1O0M - chain A; structure by X-ray diffraction, 1.50 A resolution.

[Chain A]
Name: Ribonuclease pancreatic
Source organism: Bos taurus
Notes: EC 3.1.27.5
UniProt: P61823 (RNAS1_BOVIN); residues 1-124 here correspond to UniProt positions 27-150 (UniProt number = residue number + 26)
Amino-acid sequence (124 residues; each row starts with the number of its first residue):
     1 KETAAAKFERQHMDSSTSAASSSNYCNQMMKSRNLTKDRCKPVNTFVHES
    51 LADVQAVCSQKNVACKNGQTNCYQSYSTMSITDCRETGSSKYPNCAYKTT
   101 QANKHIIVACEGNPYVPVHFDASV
Cystine bridges: C26-C84, C40-C95, C58-C110, C65-C72
Residues lining bound ligands: uridine-2'-phosphate (U2P; phosphoric acid mono-[2-(2,4-dioxo-3,4-dihydro-2H-pyrimidin-1-yl)-4-hydroxy-5-hydroxymethyl-tetrahydro-furan-3-yl] ester): Q11, H12, K41, V43, N44, T45, H119, F120, D121, A122, S123
UniProt features mapped onto this chain:
  - active site: H12 (Proton acceptor), H119 (Proton donor)
  - binding site (substrate): K7, R10, K41 to T45, K66, R85
  - glycosylation: K1 (N-linked (Glc) (glycation) lysine), K7 (N-linked (Glc) (glycation) lysine), N34 (N-linked (GlcNAc...) asparagine), K37 (N-linked (Glc) (glycation) lysine), K41 (N-linked (Glc) (glycation) lysine)
Reported in the primary citation:
  - binding site for uridine-2'-phosphate: H12, K41, T45, D83, H119, F120, S123
  - conformationally variable residues (side-chain flip): D83
  - contacts within the chain: T45-D83 (hydrogen bond)
  - catalytic residues: H119 (citing earlier work)

[In short]
Bound to chain A: uridine-2'-phosphate. Curated annotation (UniProt) lists active-site residues H12 and H119
and 9 substrate-binding residues. The paper reports the catalytic residue H119; a binding site for
uridine-2'-phosphate at H12, K41 and T45 among others.
Chain A is Ribonuclease pancreatic (Bos taurus); the structure, Ribonuclease A in complex with
uridine-2'-phosphate, was determined by X-ray diffraction, deposited together with 1O0F, 1O0H, 1O0N and 1O0O.
